9F44 - chains A and C of the 8 polymer chains in the assembly; structure by electron microscopy, 3.68 A resolution.

Chain A:
Name: Serine/threonine-protein kinase mTOR
Organism: Homo sapiens
Notes: EC 2.7.11.1
UniProtKB: P42345 (MTOR_HUMAN); residues 1-2549 here = UniProt positions 1-2549
Chain sequence (2549 residues; each row starts with the number of its first residue):
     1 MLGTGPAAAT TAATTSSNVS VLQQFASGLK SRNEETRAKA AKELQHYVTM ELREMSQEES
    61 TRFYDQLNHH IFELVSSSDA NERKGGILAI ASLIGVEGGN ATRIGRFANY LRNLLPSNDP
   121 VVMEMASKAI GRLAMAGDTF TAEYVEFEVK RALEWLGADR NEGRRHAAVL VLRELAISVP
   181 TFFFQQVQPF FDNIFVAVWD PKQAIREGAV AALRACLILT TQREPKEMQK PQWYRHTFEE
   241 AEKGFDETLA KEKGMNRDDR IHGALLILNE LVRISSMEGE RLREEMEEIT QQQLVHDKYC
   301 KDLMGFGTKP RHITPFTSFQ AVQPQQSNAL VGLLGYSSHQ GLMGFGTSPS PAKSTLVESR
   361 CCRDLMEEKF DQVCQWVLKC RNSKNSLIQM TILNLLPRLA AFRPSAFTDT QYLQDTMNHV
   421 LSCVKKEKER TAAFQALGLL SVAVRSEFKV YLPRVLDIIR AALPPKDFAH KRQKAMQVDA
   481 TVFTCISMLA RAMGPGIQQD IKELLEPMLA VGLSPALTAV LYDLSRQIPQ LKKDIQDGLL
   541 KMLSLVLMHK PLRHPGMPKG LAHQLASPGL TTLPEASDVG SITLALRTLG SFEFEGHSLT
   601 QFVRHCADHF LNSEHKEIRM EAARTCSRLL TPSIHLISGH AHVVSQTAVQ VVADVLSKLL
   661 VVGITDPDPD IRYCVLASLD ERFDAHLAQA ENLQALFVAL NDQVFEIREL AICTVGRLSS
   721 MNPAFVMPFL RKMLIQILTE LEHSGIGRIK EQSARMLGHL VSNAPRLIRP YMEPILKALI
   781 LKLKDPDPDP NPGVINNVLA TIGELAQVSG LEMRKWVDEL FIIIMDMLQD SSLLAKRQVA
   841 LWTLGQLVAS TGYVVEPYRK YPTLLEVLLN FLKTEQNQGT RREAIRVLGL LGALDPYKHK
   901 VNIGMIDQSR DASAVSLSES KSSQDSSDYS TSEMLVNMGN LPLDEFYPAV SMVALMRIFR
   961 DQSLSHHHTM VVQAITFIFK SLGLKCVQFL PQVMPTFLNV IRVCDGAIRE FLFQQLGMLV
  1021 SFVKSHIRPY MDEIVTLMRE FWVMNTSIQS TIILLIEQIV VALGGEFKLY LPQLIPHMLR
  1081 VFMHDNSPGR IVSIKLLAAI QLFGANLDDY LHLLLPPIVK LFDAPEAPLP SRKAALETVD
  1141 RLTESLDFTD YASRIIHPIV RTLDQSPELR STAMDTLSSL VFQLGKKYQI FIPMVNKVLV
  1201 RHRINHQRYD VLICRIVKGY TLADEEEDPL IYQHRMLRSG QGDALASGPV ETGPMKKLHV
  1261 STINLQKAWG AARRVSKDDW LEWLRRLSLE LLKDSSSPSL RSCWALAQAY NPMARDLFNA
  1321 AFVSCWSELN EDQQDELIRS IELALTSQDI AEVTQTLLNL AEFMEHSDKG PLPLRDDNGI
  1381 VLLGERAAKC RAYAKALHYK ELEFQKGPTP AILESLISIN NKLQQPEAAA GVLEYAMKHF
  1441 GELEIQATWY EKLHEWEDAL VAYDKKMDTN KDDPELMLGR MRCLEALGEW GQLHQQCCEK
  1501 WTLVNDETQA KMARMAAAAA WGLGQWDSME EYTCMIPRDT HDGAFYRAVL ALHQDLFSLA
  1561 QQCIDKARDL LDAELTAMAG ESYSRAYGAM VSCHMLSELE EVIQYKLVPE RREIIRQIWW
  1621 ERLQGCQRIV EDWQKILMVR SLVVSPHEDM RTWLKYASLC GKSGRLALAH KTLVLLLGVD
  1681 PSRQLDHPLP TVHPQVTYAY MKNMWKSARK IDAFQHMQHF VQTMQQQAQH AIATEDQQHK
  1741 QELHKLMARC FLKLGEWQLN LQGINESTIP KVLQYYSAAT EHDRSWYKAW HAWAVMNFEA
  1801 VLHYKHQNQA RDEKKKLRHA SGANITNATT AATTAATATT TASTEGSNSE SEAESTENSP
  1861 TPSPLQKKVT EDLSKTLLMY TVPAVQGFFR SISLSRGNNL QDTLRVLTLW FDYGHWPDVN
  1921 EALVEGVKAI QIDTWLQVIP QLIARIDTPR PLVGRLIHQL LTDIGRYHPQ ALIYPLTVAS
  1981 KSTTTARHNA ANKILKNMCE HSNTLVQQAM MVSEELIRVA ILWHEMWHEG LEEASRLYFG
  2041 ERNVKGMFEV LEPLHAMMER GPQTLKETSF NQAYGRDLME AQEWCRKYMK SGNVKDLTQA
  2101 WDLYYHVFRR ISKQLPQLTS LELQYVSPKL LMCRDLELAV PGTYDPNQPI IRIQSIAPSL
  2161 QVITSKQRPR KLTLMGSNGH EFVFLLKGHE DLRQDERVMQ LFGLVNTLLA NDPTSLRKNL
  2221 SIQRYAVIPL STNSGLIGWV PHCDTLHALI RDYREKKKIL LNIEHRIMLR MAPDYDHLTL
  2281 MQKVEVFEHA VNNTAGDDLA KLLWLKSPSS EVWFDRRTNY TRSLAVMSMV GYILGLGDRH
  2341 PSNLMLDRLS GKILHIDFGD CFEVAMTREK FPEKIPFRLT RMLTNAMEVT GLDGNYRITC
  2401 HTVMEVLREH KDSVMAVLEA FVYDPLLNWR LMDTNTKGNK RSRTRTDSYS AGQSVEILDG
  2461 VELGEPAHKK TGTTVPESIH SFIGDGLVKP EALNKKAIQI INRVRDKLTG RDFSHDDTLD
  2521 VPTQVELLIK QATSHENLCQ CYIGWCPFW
Disordered / not traced: 1-16, 31-36, 54-59, 75-81, 157-161, 224-232, 247-257, 290-303, 318-355, 381-385, 405-409, 467-477, 492-496, 550-577, 596-598, 634-643, 787-790, 904-932, 1223-1260, 1815-1866, 2437-2491
Residues lining bound ligands: inositol hexakisphosphate (IHP): Arg-1628, Lys-1655, Ser-1658, Lys-1662, Tyr-1698, Lys-1702, Lys-1706, Lys-1745, Arg-1749, Lys-1753, Trp-1786, Lys-1788
Curated features (UniProtKB/Swiss-Prot):
  - region: Val-2162 to Arg-2168 (G-loop), Lys-2258 to Gly-2296 (Interaction with MLST8), Gly-2335 to Asn-2343 (Catalytic loop), His-2355 to Thr-2380 (Activation loop)
  - binding site (1D-myo-inositol hexakisphosphate): Lys-1662, Lys-1702, Arg-1749
  - binding site (ATP): Ser-2165, Gln-2167, Leu-2185, Lys-2187, Glu-2190, Tyr-2225, Gly-2238, Trp-2239, Val-2240, Thr-2245, Met-2345, Ile-2356
  - binding site (Mg(2+)): Asn-2343, Asp-2357
  - modified residue: Met-1 (N-acetylmethionine), Ser-567 (Phosphoserine), Thr-1162 (Phosphothreonine), Lys-1218 (N6-acetyllysine), Ser-1261 (Phosphoserine), Ser-2159 (Phosphoserine), Thr-2164 (Phosphothreonine), Thr-2173 (Phosphothreonine), Thr-2446 (Phosphothreonine), Ser-2448 (Phosphoserine), Ser-2478 (Phosphoserine), Ser-2481 (Phosphoserine)
  - cross-link: Lys-2066 (Glycyl lysine isopeptide (Lys-Gly) (interchain with G-Cter in ubiquitin))
  - natural variant: Ala-8 (A8S: In a lung large cell carcinoma sample), Met-135 (M135T: In a metastatic melanoma sample), Arg-624 (R624H: In FCORD2; uncertain significance), Asp-1376 (D1376E: Found in a patient with focal epilepsy; uncertain significance), Tyr-1450 (Y1450D: In FCORD2), Trp-1456 (W1456G: In FCORD2), Ala-1459 (A1459D: In FCORD2; A1459S: In FCORD2; uncertain significance), Leu-1460 (L1460P: In FCORD2), Cys-1483 (C1483R: In FCORD2), Trp-1490 (W1490R: In SKS), Met-1595 (M1595I: In SKS), Arg-1709 (R1709H: In FCORD2; uncertain significance), 13 further natural variant entries in UniProt
  - mutagenesis: Lys-2066 (K2066R: Complete loss ubiquitination by the SCF(FBXO22) complex), Ser-2159 (S2159A: Reduces mTORC1-associated S-2481 autophosphorylation; when associated with A-2164. Reduced activity of the mTORC1 complex; S2159D: Mimics phosphorylation ...), Thr-2164 (T2164A: Reduces mTORC1-associated S-2481 autophosphorylation; when associated with A-2159; T2164E: Stronger phosphorylation of RPS6KB1; when associated with D-2159), Thr-2173 (T2173A: Increased mTOR kinase activity), His-2340 (H2340A: Barely detectable kinase activity), Asp-2357 (D2357E: Kinase-dead mutant, loss of interaction with TM4SF5 and loss of lysosome membrane localization; when associated with I-2364), Val-2364 (V2364I: Kinase-dead mutant, loss of interaction with TM4SF5 and loss of lysosome membrane localization; when associated with E-2357)

Chain C:
Name: Target of rapamycin complex subunit LST8
Organism: Homo sapiens
UniProtKB: Q9BVC4 (LST8_HUMAN); residue numbers follow UniProt; this construct covers 1-326
Chain sequence (326 residues; numbered 1 to 326; the number before each row is that of its first residue):
     1 MNTSPGTVGS DPVILATAGY DHTVRFWQAH SGICTRTVQH QDSQVNALEV TPDRSMIAAA
    61 GYQHIRMYDL NSNNPNPIIS YDGVNKNIAS VGFHEDGRWM YTGGEDCTAR IWDLRSRNLQ
   121 CQRIFQVNAP INCVCLHPNQ AELIVGDQSG AIHIWDLKTD HNEQLIPEPE VSITSAHIDP
   181 DASYMAAVNS TGNCYVWNLT GGIGDEVTQL IPKTKIPAHT RYALQCRFSP DSTLLATCSA
   241 DQTCKIWRTS NFSLMTELSI KSGNPGESSR GWMWGCAFSG DSQYIVTASS DNLARLWCVE
   301 TGEIKREYGG HQKAVVCLAF NDSVLG
Disordered / not traced: 1-7, 325-326

How chain A and chain C interact:
Contacting residue pairs (37):
  Arg-2270(A) with Lys-313(C), hydrogen bond (backbone-side chain)
  Met-2271(A) with Tyr-20(C)
  Ala-2272(A) with Tyr-20(C), hydrophobic
  Pro-2273(A) with His-22(C); Lys-313(C)
  Asp-2274(A) with His-22(C), salt bridge; Ser-43(C); Gln-44(C), hydrogen bond (side chain-backbone)
  His-2277(A) with Gln-44(C), hydrogen bond (backbone-side chain); Tyr-62(C); Asn-87(C), hydrogen bond (backbone-side chain)
  Leu-2278(A) with Tyr-20(C), hydrophobic; Gln-44(C); Asn-87(C)
  Thr-2279(A) with Asn-87(C); Glu-105(C), hydrogen bond
  Leu-2280(A) with Glu-105(C); Gln-148(C)
  Met-2281(A) with Leu-224(C), hydrophobic; Trp-272(C)
  Gln-2282(A) with Tyr-20(C); Gln-44(C); Asn-46(C); Val-316(C)
  Val-2284(A) with Trp-272(C), hydrophobic
  Glu-2285(A) with Trp-272(C), hydrogen bond; Ser-290(C), hydrogen bond
  Glu-2288(A) with Arg-221(C), salt bridge; Tyr-222(C), hydrogen bond; Trp-272(C)
  His-2289(A) with Ser-269(C)
  Asn-2292(A) with Ser-269(C)
  Glu-2369(A) with Lys-86(C)
  His-2535(A) with Tyr-222(C)
  Glu-2536(A) with Ser-172(C), hydrogen bond; Ser-190(C); Tyr-222(C)
Also at the interface, not in a pair above, chain A (20 interface residues in all): Asn-2293
Also at the interface, not in a pair above, chain C (27 interface residues in all): Asp-42, Val-45, Asn-132, Thr-174, Ser-268, Gly-271, Trp-274

Overview:
Chain A and chain C form an interface of 20 and 27 residues respectively, with 9 hydrogen bonds and 2 salt
bridges. Polar pairs include Asp-2274(A)/His-22(C), Glu-2288(A)/Arg-221(C) and Arg-2270(A)/Lys-313(C). Bound
to chain A: inositol hexakisphosphate.
Here chain A is Serine/threonine-protein kinase mTOR and chain C is Target of rapamycin complex subunit LST8,
both from Homo sapiens. Entry 9F44 (cryo-EM structure of LST2 TOS peptide bound to human mTOR complex 1) was
determined by electron microscopy, deposited together with 9F42, 9F43 and 9F45.
